Entry 6LY5 (electron microscopy, 2.38 A resolution); this record covers chains b and d of the 36 polymer chains in the assembly.

Chain b:
Name: PsaB
Source organism: Chaetoceros gracilis
Sequence (733 residues; numbered 1 to 733; the number before each row is that of its first residue):
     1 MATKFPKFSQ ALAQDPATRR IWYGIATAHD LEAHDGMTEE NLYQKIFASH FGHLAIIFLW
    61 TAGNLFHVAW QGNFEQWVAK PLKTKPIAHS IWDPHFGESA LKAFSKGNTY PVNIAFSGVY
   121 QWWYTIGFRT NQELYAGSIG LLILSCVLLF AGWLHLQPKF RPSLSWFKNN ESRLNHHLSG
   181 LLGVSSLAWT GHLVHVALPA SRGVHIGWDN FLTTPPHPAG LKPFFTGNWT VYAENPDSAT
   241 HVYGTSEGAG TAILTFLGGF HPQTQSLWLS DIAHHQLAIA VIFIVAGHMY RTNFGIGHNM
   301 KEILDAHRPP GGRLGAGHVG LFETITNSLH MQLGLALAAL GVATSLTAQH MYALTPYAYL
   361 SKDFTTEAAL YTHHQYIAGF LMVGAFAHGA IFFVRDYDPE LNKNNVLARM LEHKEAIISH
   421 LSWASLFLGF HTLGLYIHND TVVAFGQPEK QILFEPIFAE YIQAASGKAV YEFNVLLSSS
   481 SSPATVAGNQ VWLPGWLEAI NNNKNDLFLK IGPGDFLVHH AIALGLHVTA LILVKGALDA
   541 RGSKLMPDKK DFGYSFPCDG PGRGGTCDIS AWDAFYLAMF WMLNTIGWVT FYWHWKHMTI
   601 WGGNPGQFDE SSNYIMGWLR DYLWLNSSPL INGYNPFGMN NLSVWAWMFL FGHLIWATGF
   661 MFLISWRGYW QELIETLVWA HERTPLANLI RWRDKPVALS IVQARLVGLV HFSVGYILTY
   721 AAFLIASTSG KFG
Unresolved in the structure: 1
Metal / ion sites: chlorophyll a Mg site 1 near D93 (its only coordinating residue here); chlorophyll a Mg site 2 near Q276 (its only coordinating residue here); 4Fe-4S cluster Fe: C567 (shared with 1 residue of chain a)
Residues lining bound ligands:
  - Fucoxanthin (A86; (3S,3'S,5R,5'R,6S,6'R,8'R)-3,5'-dihydroxy-8-oxo-6',7'-didehydro-5,5',6,6',7,8-hexahydro-5,6-epoxy-beta,beta-caroten-3'- yl acetate): F224, F225, W229, V281
  - beta-carotene (BCR), molecule 1: G52, I56, L59, L149
  - beta-carotene (BCR), molecule 2: L54, I57, F58, G180, L181, V184, S185, L187
  - beta-carotene (BCR), molecule 3: F58, T61, L65, W122, F128, G137, L141, W208, F211, L212
  - beta-carotene (BCR), molecule 4: L187, L221, F224, F225, V281, I284, V285, H288
  - beta-carotene (BCR), molecule 5: M331, G334, L335, A338, V342, M382, A385, F386, G389, F392, F393, A537
  - beta-carotene (BCR), molecule 6: V644, W647, F651, W670, I674
  - chlorophyll a (CLA), molecule 1: F5, F8, G24, I25, A28, H29, H34, S49, H53, I56
  - chlorophyll a (CLA), molecule 2: T18, I21, W22, I674, L677, V678, H681, I690, R691, W692, R693, D694, P696, V697
  - chlorophyll a (CLA), molecule 3: W22, F651, L654, I655, F662, L699, L706, V707, V710, H711, V714
  - chlorophyll a (CLA), molecule 4: I25, A26, T27, A28, H29, D30, H330, L333, L337, F380, L381, V383, G384, A387, H388, I391, R395, Y554, W572, F575, V710, V714, L718
  - chlorophyll a (CLA), molecule 5: H29, L31, Y43, I46, S49, H50, H53, L54, I57, R173, H177, L181, L329, H330, Q332, L333, A336, L337, L340
  - chlorophyll a (CLA), molecule 6: H29, H53, I56, I57, W60, F380, L381
  - chlorophyll a (CLA), molecule 7: F47, F51, V147, F150, A151, L154, H155, K159, F160, P162, W166
  - chlorophyll a (CLA), molecule 8: F47, H50, F51, L54, W166, F167, N169, S172, R173, H176, H177, G180, L181, L182, F283, L340, L346
  - chlorophyll a (CLA), molecule 9: I56, L59, W60, A62, G63, F66, H67, W70, Q71, H89, S90, W92, L142
  - chlorophyll a (CLA), molecule 10: I56, W60, N64, H67, V68, A88, H89, N113, I114, A115, F116, S117, V119, V644, W645
  - chlorophyll a (CLA), molecule 11: I57, W60, T61, S117, G118, V119, W122, S185, A188, A343, T344, T347, M351, Y357, L370, H373, H374, I377, L381
  - chlorophyll a (CLA), molecule 12: W60, N64, F116, S117, A369, L370, T372, H373, Y376, I377, F380, W645, M648, I717, Y720, A721, L724, I725
  - chlorophyll a (CLA), molecule 13: H89, S90, I91, W92, D93, P94, H95, F96, F104, N113, S643, V644, W647
  - chlorophyll a (CLA), molecule 14: W122, T125, I126, L181, L182, S185, S186, W189, L193, I272, H275, Q276, I279, A343, L346, T347, H350, M351, P356, Y357
  - chlorophyll a (CLA), molecule 15: I126, G127, F128, E133, G137, G140, L144, S185, A188, W189, G191, H192, H195, V196, I206, G207, W208, F211
  - chlorophyll a (CLA), molecule 16: W166, N169, S172, H176, T292, N293, F294
  - chlorophyll a (CLA), molecule 17: N170, R173, L174, H177, L178, M300, L304, F322, I325, T326, L335, A336, A339, L340, A343
  - chlorophyll a (CLA), molecule 18: L174, L178, L182, I282, F283, A286, M289, Y290, I303, L304
  - chlorophyll a (CLA), molecule 19: N175, H176, S179, G180, V184, I284, H288, Y290, R291, T292, F294, I296
  - chlorophyll a (CLA), molecule 20: L187, A188, T190, G191, V194, H195, F211, L212, T214, P215, P216, H217, G220, L221, F225, Y232, I253, L254, L277
  - chlorophyll a (CLA), molecule 21: F224, F225, T226, G227, W229
  - chlorophyll a (CLA), molecule 22: F224, G227, W229, T230, Y232, A233, L254, T255, F256, H274, L277, A278, V281, V491
  - chlorophyll a (CLA), molecule 23: T255, F256, G258, G259, L267, D271, I272, H274, H275, A278, I279, I282, H350, L354, W492, W496
  - chlorophyll a (CLA), molecule 24: V285, H288, M289, I296, G297, H298
  - chlorophyll a (CLA), molecule 25: M289, H298, E302, I303, A306, H307
  - chlorophyll a (CLA), molecule 26: I303, L304, H307, L314, H318, L321, I325, M331, V406, L407, M410
  - chlorophyll a (CLA), molecule 27: A306, H307, R308, P309, P310, R313, L314
  - chlorophyll a (CLA), molecule 28: R313, L314, V406, R409, M410, E412, H413, I417, H420
  - chlorophyll a (CLA), molecule 29: L335, A338, A339, V342, L346, Q349, H350, Y352, A353, L354, W496, L507, F508
  - chlorophyll a (CLA), molecule 30: V342, S345, L346, Q349, Q375, G379, M382, F386, L526, T529, A530, L533, M582, T585, I586
  - chlorophyll a (CLA), molecule 31: Q349, Y352, Y371, F458, A459, I462, Q463, F508, L509, I511, H519, I522, L526, V589, Y592, W593, K596
  - chlorophyll a (CLA), molecule 32: A416, H420, W423
  - chlorophyll a (CLA), molecule 33: I417, H420, L421, W423, A424, A523, L526, H527
  - chlorophyll a (CLA), molecule 34: S419, S422, W423, L426, F430
  - chlorophyll a (CLA), molecule 35: S422, S425, L426, G429, F430, L433, G434, L524, V528, L531, I532, L577, F580, W581
  - chlorophyll a (CLA), molecule 36: W423, L426, F427, F430, H431
  - chlorophyll a (CLA), molecule 37: F427, L428, F454, E455, P456, I457, F458, A459, D515, F516, H519, H520, A523, H527
  - chlorophyll a (CLA), molecule 38: F430, H431, G434, L435, I437, H438, T441, K450, I452
  - chlorophyll a (CLA), molecule 39: T432, L433, Y436, I437, D440, V518, A521, L524, F580, W581, N584, W588, F591, I615, W618, L619, L623, S627, I631, F649, H653, W656, F712, Y716, T719, Y720, F723
  - chlorophyll a (CLA), molecule 40: I457, F458, Y461
  - chlorophyll a (CLA), molecule 41: I462, A465, S466, L476, L477, W492, W496, F508
  - chlorophyll a (CLA), molecule 42: L476, P483, A484, A487, G488, V491, W492
  - chlorophyll a (CLA), molecule 43: L619, L623, W624, W656
  - chlorophyll a (CLA), molecule 44: W647, L650, F651, H653, L654, W656, A657
  - chlorophyll a (CLA), molecule 45: L654, A657, T658, F660, M661, I664, S665, Y669, W670, L673
  - chlorophyll a (CLA), molecule 46: L677, A680, H681, T684, A687, I690
  - chlorophyll a (CLA), molecule 47: W679, A680, R683, T684, P685
  - chlorophyll a (CLA), molecule 48: P685, L686, A687, L689
  - phylloquinone (PQN): I21, W22, M661, F662, S665, W666, R667, W670, I674, V697, A698, L699, S700, A704
  - 4Fe-4S cluster (SF4): C558, G560, P561, T566, C567, W666, I701, R705

Chain d:
Name: PsaD
Source organism: Chaetoceros gracilis
Sequence (132 residues; numbered 79 to 210; the number before each row is that of its first residue):
    79 PSPIFGGSTG GWLRKAQVEE KYVITWDSPK EQIFEMPTGG AAIMREGPNL LKLARKEQCL
   139 ALGTRLRSKY KIKYQFYRVF PNGEVQYLHP KDGVYPEKVN AGRQGVGQNF RSIGKNVSPI
   199 EVKFTGKQPY DL

How chain b and chain d interact:
Contacting residue pairs (26):
  M37(b) - F202(d)
  E39(b) - F202(d)
  V394(b) - P197(d)
  R395(b) - I198(d)
  R395(b) - K201(d)
  D396(b) - I198(d)
  D396(b) - K201(d)  salt bridge
  Y397(b) - I198(d)
  D398(b) - I198(d)
  D398(b) - E199(d)
  P399(b) - S196(d)
  R541(b) - S196(d)
  D548(b) - I191(d)
  K550(b) - V195(d)
  K550(b) - S196(d)
  K550(b) - P197(d)
  D551(b) - N194(d)  hydrogen bond
  D551(b) - P207(d)
  D551(b) - Y208(d)
  W679(b) - T87(d)  hydrogen bond (side chain-backbone)
  W679(b) - L91(d)
  E682(b) - L91(d)
  E682(b) - R92(d)  hydrogen bond (side chain-backbone)
  R683(b) - W90(d)  hydrogen bond (side chain-backbone)
  R691(b) - R92(d)
  K695(b) - E97(d)  salt bridge
Also at the interface, not in a pair above, chain b (20 interface residues in all): T38, L42, N327

In short:
The interface between chain b and chain d involves 20 residues on one side and 16 on the other; the contacts
include 4 hydrogen bonds and 2 salt bridges. Polar pairs include D396(b)-K201(d), K695(b)-E97(d) and
D551(b)-N194(d).
Here chain b is PsaB and chain d is PsaD, both from Chaetoceros gracilis. Entry 6LY5 (Organization and energy
transfer in a huge diatom PSI-FCPI supercomplex) was determined by electron microscopy.
